Entry 2WE4 (X-ray diffraction, 2.02 A resolution); this record covers chains B and D.

== Chain B (and D) ==
Name: Carbamate kinase 1
Organism: Enterococcus faecalis
Notes: EC 2.7.2.2; chain D of this document is another copy of the same molecule, construct and numbering; everything in this record applies to it too
Reference sequence: P0A2X7 (ARCC1_ENTFA); residue numbers follow UniProt; this construct covers 1-310
Amino-acid sequence (310 residues; numbered 1 to 310; the number before each row is that of its first residue):
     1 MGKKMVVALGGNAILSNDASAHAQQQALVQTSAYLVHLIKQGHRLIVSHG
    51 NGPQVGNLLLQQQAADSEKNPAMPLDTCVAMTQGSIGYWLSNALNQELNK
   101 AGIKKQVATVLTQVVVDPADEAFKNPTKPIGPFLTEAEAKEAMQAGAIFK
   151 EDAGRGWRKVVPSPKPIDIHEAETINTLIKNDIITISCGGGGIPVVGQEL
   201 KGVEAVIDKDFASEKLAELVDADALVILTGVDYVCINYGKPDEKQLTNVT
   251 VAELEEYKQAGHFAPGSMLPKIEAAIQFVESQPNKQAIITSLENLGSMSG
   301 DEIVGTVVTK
Disordered / not traced: 1

== Interface between chain B and chain D ==
Contacting residue pairs - 88 pairs, chain B then chain D:
  Ala19(B) - Lys69(D)
  Ala19(B) - Pro71(D)
  Ala19(B) - Met73(D)
  Ser20(B) - Pro71(D)
  Ala21(B) - Met73(D)  hydrophobic
  Ala21(B) - Pro74(D)
  Asn57(B) - Asn70(D)  hydrogen bond (backbone-side chain)
  Leu58(B) - Met81(D)  hydrophobic
  Leu60(B) - Asn70(D)
  Gln61(B) - Gln61(D)
  Gln61(B) - Gln62(D)  hydrogen bond
  Gln61(B) - Asn70(D)
  Gln61(B) - Pro71(D)
  Gln62(B) - Gln61(D)  hydrogen bond
  Ala64(B) - Ala64(D)  hydrophobic
  Ala64(B) - Ala65(D)  hydrophobic
  Ala65(B) - Ala64(D)  hydrophobic
  Lys69(B) - Ala19(D)
  Asn70(B) - Asn57(D)  hydrogen bond (side chain-backbone)
  Asn70(B) - Leu60(D)
  Asn70(B) - Gln61(D)
  Pro71(B) - Ala19(D)
  Pro71(B) - Ser20(D)
  Pro71(B) - Gln61(D)
  Met73(B) - Ala19(D)
  Met73(B) - Ala21(D)  hydrophobic
  Met73(B) - Trp89(D)  hydrophobic
  Pro74(B) - Ala21(D)
  Asp76(B) - Tyr88(D)  hydrogen bond
  Thr77(B) - Ser85(D)
  Thr77(B) - Tyr88(D)
  Thr77(B) - Trp89(D)  hydrogen bond
  Ala80(B) - Gly84(D)
  Ala80(B) - Tyr88(D)  hydrophobic
  Met81(B) - Leu58(D)  hydrophobic
  Met81(B) - Met81(D)  hydrophobic
  Met81(B) - Ser85(D)
  Gln83(B) - Leu111(D)
  Gly84(B) - Ala80(D)
  Gly84(B) - Leu111(D)
  Ser85(B) - Thr77(D)
  Ser85(B) - Met81(D)
  Gly87(B) - Leu111(D)
  Tyr88(B) - Asp76(D)  hydrogen bond
  Tyr88(B) - Thr77(D)
  Tyr88(B) - Ala80(D)  hydrophobic
  Tyr88(B) - Leu111(D)
  Tyr88(B) - Gln113(D)
  Tyr88(B) - Ile193(D)
  Tyr88(B) - Gly202(D)
  Trp89(B) - Met73(D)  hydrophobic
  Trp89(B) - Thr77(D)  hydrogen bond
  Ser91(B) - Gln113(D)
  Asn92(B) - Gln113(D)  hydrogen bond
  Asn92(B) - Leu200(D)  hydrogen bond (side chain-backbone)
  Asn95(B) - His170(D)  hydrogen bond
  Asn95(B) - Leu200(D)
  Asn99(B) - Gln198(D)  hydrogen bond (side chain-backbone)
  Gln106(B) - Glu173(D)
  Gln106(B) - Thr174(D)  hydrogen bond
  Ala108(B) - Thr174(D)
  Thr109(B) - Thr109(D)
  Thr109(B) - Val110(D)
  Thr109(B) - Leu111(D)  hydrogen bond (backbone-backbone)
  Val110(B) - Thr109(D)
  Leu111(B) - Gln83(D)
  Leu111(B) - Gly84(D)
  Leu111(B) - Gly87(D)
  Leu111(B) - Tyr88(D)
  Leu111(B) - Thr109(D)  hydrogen bond (backbone-backbone)
  Gln113(B) - Tyr88(D)
  Gln113(B) - Ser91(D)
  Gln113(B) - Asn92(D)  hydrogen bond
  His170(B) - Asn95(D)
  Glu173(B) - Gln106(D)
  Thr174(B) - Ala108(D)
  Thr174(B) - Leu178(D)
  Thr174(B) - Ile183(D)
  Thr177(B) - Asn181(D)
  Leu178(B) - Thr174(D)
  Leu178(B) - Leu178(D)  hydrophobic
  Asn181(B) - Thr177(D)
  Ile183(B) - Thr174(D)
  Ile193(B) - Tyr88(D)
  Gln198(B) - Asn99(D)
  Leu200(B) - Asn92(D)  hydrogen bond (backbone-side chain)
  Leu200(B) - Asn95(D)
  Gly202(B) - Tyr88(D)
Also at the interface, not in a pair above, chain B (53 interface residues in all): Glu68, Ala72, Gln96, Val107, Glu171, Val195, Glu199
Also at the interface, not in a pair above, chain D (51 interface residues in all): Ala72, Val107, Glu171, Val195, Glu199

== Overview ==
Chain B and chain D form an interface of 53 and 51 residues respectively, with 17 hydrogen bonds. Polar pairs
include Asn57(B)-Asn70(D), Gln61(B)-Gln62(D) and Asp76(B)-Tyr88(D).
Both chains are Carbamate kinase 1 (Enterococcus faecalis). Entry 2WE4 (Carbamate kinase from Enterococcus
faecalis bound to a sulfate ion and two water molecules, which mimic ...) was determined by X-ray diffraction.
